PDB entry 6U2U | X-ray diffraction, 1.50 A resolution | chains A and B

Chain A (and B):
Name: DNA-binding protein inhibitor ID-1
Source organism: Mus musculus
Notes: chain B of this document is another copy of the same molecule, construct and numbering; everything in this record applies to it too
UniProtKB: P20067 (ID1_MOUSE); numbering as in UniProt (aligned over 59-104)
Chain sequence (46 residues; numbered 59 to 104; the number before each row is that of its first residue):
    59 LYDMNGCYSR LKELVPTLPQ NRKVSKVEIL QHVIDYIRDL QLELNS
Swiss-Prot annotation at these positions:
  - motif: Val91 to Ser104 (Nuclear export signal)

Chain A / chain B interface:
Residue-residue contacts (45; chain A residue first):
  Tyr60(A) - Val85(B)
  Tyr60(A) - Gln89(B)
  Met62(A) - Tyr66(B)
  Met62(A) - Val85(B)  hydrophobic
  Met62(A) - Leu88(B)  hydrophobic
  Cys65(A) - Val85(B)  hydrophobic
  Cys65(A) - Leu88(B)  hydrophobic
  Cys65(A) - Ile92(B)
  Tyr66(A) - Met62(B)
  Tyr66(A) - Tyr66(B)
  Tyr66(A) - Leu88(B)  hydrophobic
  Arg68(A) - Ile92(B)
  Leu69(A) - Val91(B)  hydrophobic
  Leu69(A) - Ile92(B)  hydrophobic
  Leu72(A) - Ile92(B)  hydrophobic
  Leu72(A) - Gln99(B)  hydrogen bond (backbone-side chain)
  Lys84(A) - Met62(B)
  Val85(A) - Tyr60(B)
  Val85(A) - Cys65(B)  hydrophobic
  Leu88(A) - Met62(B)  hydrophobic
  Leu88(A) - Cys65(B)  hydrophobic
  Leu88(A) - Tyr66(B)  hydrophobic
  Gln89(A) - Leu59(B)
  Gln89(A) - Tyr60(B)  hydrogen bond (side chain-backbone)
  Gln89(A) - Cys65(B)
  Val91(A) - Leu69(B)  hydrophobic
  Val91(A) - Val91(B)  hydrophobic
  Ile92(A) - Cys65(B)  hydrophobic
  Ile92(A) - Arg68(B)
  Ile92(A) - Leu69(B)  hydrophobic
  Ile92(A) - Leu72(B)
  Tyr94(A) - Ile95(B)  hydrophobic
  Tyr94(A) - Gln99(B)  hydrogen bond
  Ile95(A) - Leu69(B)  hydrophobic
  Ile95(A) - Val91(B)  hydrophobic
  Ile95(A) - Tyr94(B)  hydrophobic
  Ile95(A) - Ile95(B)  hydrophobic
  Arg96(A) - Arg68(B)
  Arg96(A) - Leu72(B)
  Leu98(A) - Leu98(B)  hydrophobic
  Leu98(A) - Leu102(B)  hydrophobic
  Gln99(A) - Leu72(B)  hydrogen bond (side chain-backbone)
  Gln99(A) - Tyr94(B)  hydrogen bond
  Glu101(A) - Leu102(B)
  Leu102(A) - Leu102(B)  hydrophobic
Interface residues without a listed pair, chain A (23 interface residues in all): Leu59, Asp61, Val73
Interface residues without a listed pair, chain B (23 interface residues in all): Asp61, Val73, Lys84, Arg96, Glu101

Summary:
The chain A/chain B interface involves 23 residues from each chain, with 5 hydrogen bonds. Among the polar
pairs are Leu72(A)-Gln99(B), Gln89(A)-Tyr60(B) and Tyr94(A)-Gln99(B).
Chain A and chain B are both DNA-binding protein inhibitor ID-1 (Mus musculus); the structure,
Helix-Loop-helix motif of mouse DNA-binding protein inhibitor ID-1, was determined by X-ray diffraction (same
publication as 6MGM).
